4AKN - chains A and B; structure by X-ray diffraction, 1.82 A resolution.

Chain A (and B):
Name: Bromodomain-containing protein 2
Source organism: Homo sapiens
Notes: chain B of this document is another copy of the same molecule, construct and numbering; everything in this record applies to it too
UniProt: P25440 (BRD2_HUMAN); aligned to UniProt positions 67-199 over residues 67-199 (the alignment contains insertions or deletions, so no single offset holds)
Amino-acid sequence (153 residues; each row starts with the number of its first residue):
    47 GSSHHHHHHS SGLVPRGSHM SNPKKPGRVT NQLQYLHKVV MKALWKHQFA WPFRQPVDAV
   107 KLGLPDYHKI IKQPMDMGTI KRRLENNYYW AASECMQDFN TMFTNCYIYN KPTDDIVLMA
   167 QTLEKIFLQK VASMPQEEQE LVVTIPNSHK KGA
Unresolved in the structure: 47-74, 187-199 (chain B: 47-72, 184-199)
Sequence notes: expression tag (47-66)
Residues lining bound ligands: S5B (4-[(2-tert-butylphenyl)amino]-7-(3,5-dimethyl-1,2-oxazol-4-yl)quinoline-3-carboxylic acid): Trp97, Pro98, Phe99, Gln101, Val103, Lys107, Leu108, Leu110, Tyr113, Cys152, Tyr155, Asn156, Ile162, Met165
Swiss-Prot annotation at these positions:
  - binding site (a protein): Asp112, Tyr155, Asn156, Lys157, Asp160, Asp161

How chain A and chain B interact:
Contacting residue pairs (42):
  Gln78(A) with Ala178(B), hydrogen bond (side chain-backbone)
  Ile116(A) with Pro158(B), hydrophobic
  Met142(A) with Leu174(B); Ala178(B), hydrophobic
  Gln143(A) with Lys171(B), hydrogen bond (side chain-backbone); Leu174(B); Gln175(B)
  Asn146(A) with Glu170(B), hydrogen bond; Leu174(B)
  Thr150(A) with Tyr153(B); Gln167(B); Glu170(B), hydrogen bond
  Tyr153(A) with Thr150(B); Tyr153(B); Ile154(B)
  Ile154(A) with Pro158(B); Val163(B), hydrophobic; Gln167(B)
  Pro158(A) with Ile116(B), hydrophobic; Ile154(B), hydrophobic
  Val163(A) with Ile154(B), hydrophobic
  Gln167(A) with Thr150(B); Ile154(B)
  Glu170(A) with Asn146(B); Thr150(B)
  Lys171(A) with Gln143(B), hydrogen bond (backbone-side chain)
  Leu174(A) with Met142(B); Gln143(B); Asn146(B)
  Gln175(A) with Gln143(B)
  Val177(A) with Val177(B), hydrophobic
  Ala178(A) with Gln78(B), hydrogen bond (backbone-side chain); Met142(B), hydrophobic; Met180(B)
  Met180(A) with Ala178(B), hydrophobic; Gln182(B)
  Pro181(A) with Gln182(B)
  Gln182(A) with Ala178(B); Ser179(B); Met180(B); Pro181(B); Gln182(B), hydrogen bond (side chain-backbone)
Other interface residues (no listed pair), chain A (24 interface residues in all): Ser139, Thr147, Phe173, Ser179
Other interface residues (no listed pair), chain B (23 interface residues in all): Ser139, Phe173

In short:
24 residues of chain A face 23 of chain B across their interface, with 7 hydrogen bonds. Polar pairs include
Gln78(A)-Ala178(B), Gln143(A)-Lys171(B) and Asn146(A)-Glu170(B). Bound to chain A: compound S5B. Curated
annotation (UniProt) lists 6 protein-binding residues on chain A.
Both chains are Bromodomain-containing protein 2 (Homo sapiens). Entry 4AKN (N-Terminal Bromodomain of Human
BRD2 With tbutyl-phenyl-amino- dimethyl-oxazolyl-quinoline-carboxylic acid) was determined by X-ray
diffraction together with 4ALG from the same study.
